Entry 6C7L (X-ray diffraction, 1.91 A resolution); this record covers chain A.

== Chain A ==
Protein: Alcohol dehydrogenase
Organism: Thermococcus thioreducens
Reference sequence: A0A0Q2QQL1 (A0A0Q2QQL1_9EURY); residue numbers follow UniProt; this construct covers 1-378
Sequence (378 residues; row label = number of the first residue in the row):
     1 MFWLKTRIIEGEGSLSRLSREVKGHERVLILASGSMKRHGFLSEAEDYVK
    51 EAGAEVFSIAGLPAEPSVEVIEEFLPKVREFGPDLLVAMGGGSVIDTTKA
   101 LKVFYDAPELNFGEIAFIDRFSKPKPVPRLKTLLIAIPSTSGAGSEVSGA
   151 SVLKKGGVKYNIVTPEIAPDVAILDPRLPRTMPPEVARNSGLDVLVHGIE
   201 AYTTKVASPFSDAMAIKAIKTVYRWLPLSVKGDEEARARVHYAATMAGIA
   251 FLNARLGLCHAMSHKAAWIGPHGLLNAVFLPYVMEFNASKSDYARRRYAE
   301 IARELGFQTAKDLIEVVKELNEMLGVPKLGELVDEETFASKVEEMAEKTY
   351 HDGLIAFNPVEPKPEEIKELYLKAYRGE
Residues lining bound ligands: 2'-monophosphoadenosine-5'-diphosphate (ATR): Ser33, Gly34, Ser35, Met36, Arg38, His39, Ala64, Gly91, Gly92, Ser93, Ser139, Thr140, Ala143, Leu178, Thr181, Met182, Pro183, Val186, Ser190, His272
From the paper describing this entry:
  - binding site for phosphate ion: Asp193, His197, His260, His264

== Summary ==
Ligands of chain A: 2'-monophosphoadenosine-5'-diphosphate. From the paper: a binding site for phosphate ion
at Asp193, His197 and His260 among others.
Chain A is Alcohol dehydrogenase (Thermococcus thioreducens); the structure, Structure of Iron containing
alcohol dehydrogenase from Thermococcus thioreducens in a tetragonal crystal form, was determined by X-ray
diffraction (same publication as 6C75 and 6C76).
